Entry 6WQK (electron microscopy, 3.10 A resolution); this record covers chains A and B of the 5 polymer chains in the assembly.

[Chain A (and B)]
Molecule: MCherry fluorescent protein, Heterogeneous nuclear ribonucleoproteins A2/B1 chimera
Organism: Anaplasma marginale
Notes: fragment: low complexity domain; chain B of this document is another copy of the same molecule, construct and numbering; everything in this record applies to it too
UniProt: chimeric construct of X5DSL3, P22626: residues -59 to 176 from X5DSL3 (X5DSL3_ANAMA) positions 1-236 (UniProt number = residue number + 60); residues 181-341 from P22626 positions 193-353 (UniProt number = residue number + 12)
Chain sequence (426 residues; numbered -84 to 341; the number before each row is that of its first residue; numbers below 1 keep their minus sign (Met-84 is residue -84)):
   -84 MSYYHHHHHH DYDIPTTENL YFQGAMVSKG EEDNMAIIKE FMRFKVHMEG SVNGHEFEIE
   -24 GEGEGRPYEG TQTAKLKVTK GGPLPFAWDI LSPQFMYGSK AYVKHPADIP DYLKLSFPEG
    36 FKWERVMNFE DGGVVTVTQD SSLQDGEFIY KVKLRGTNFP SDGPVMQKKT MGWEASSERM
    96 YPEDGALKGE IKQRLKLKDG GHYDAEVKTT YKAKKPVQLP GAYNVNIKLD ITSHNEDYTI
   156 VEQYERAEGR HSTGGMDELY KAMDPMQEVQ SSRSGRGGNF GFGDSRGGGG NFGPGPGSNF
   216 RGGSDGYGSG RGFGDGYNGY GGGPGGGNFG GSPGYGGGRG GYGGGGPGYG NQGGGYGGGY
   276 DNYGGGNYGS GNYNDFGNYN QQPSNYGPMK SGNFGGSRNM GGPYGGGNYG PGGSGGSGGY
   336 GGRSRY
Disordered / not traced: -84 to 262, 320-341
Differences from the reference sequence: expression tag (-84 to -60); linker (177-180)
UniProt features mapped onto this chain:
  - region: Gln296 to Tyr335 (Nuclear targeting sequence)
  - modified residue: Ser189 (Phosphoserine), Arg191 (Asymmetric dimethylarginine), Ser200 (Phosphoserine), Arg201 (Asymmetric dimethylarginine), Ser213 (Phosphoserine), Arg216 (Omega-N-methylarginine), Ser219 (Phosphoserine), Ser224 (Phosphoserine), Arg226 (Omega-N-methylarginine), Ser247 (Phosphoserine), Arg254 (Asymmetric dimethylarginine), Ser312 (Phosphoserine), Arg313 (Omega-N-methylarginine), Tyr319 (Phosphotyrosine), Ser329 (Phosphoserine), Ser332 (Phosphoserine), Tyr335 (Phosphotyrosine), Arg338 (Omega-N-methylarginine)
Reported in the primary citation:
  - contacts within the chain: Tyr275-Tyr283 (pi stacking), Tyr283-Phe309 (pi stacking), Phe291-Pro298 (hydrophobic contact)

[Interface between chain A and chain B]
Residue-residue contacts (131; chain A residue first):
  Gly263(A) - Gly263(B)
  Tyr264(A) - Gly263(B)  hydrogen bond (backbone-backbone)
  Tyr264(A) - Tyr264(B)
  Tyr264(A) - Gly265(B)  hydrogen bond (backbone-backbone)
  Gly265(A) - Gly265(B)
  Asn266(A) - Gly263(B)  hydrogen bond (side chain-backbone)
  Asn266(A) - Tyr264(B)
  Asn266(A) - Gly265(B)  hydrogen bond (side chain-backbone)
  Asn266(A) - Asn266(B)  hydrogen bond (side chain-backbone)
  Gln267(A) - Asn266(B)  hydrogen bond (backbone-backbone)
  Gln267(A) - Gln267(B)  hydrogen bond
  Gln267(A) - Tyr319(B)
  Gly268(A) - Gly268(B)
  Gly268(A) - Gly269(B)  hydrogen bond (backbone-backbone)
  Gly268(A) - Asn314(B)
  Gly269(A) - Gly269(B)
  Gly269(A) - Ser312(B)
  Gly269(A) - Arg313(B)
  Gly269(A) - Asn314(B)
  Gly270(A) - Gly265(B)
  Gly270(A) - Gly270(B)
  Tyr271(A) - Tyr264(B)  hydrophobic
  Tyr271(A) - Gly270(B)  hydrogen bond (backbone-backbone)
  Tyr271(A) - Tyr271(B)  hydrophobic
  Tyr271(A) - Gly272(B)  hydrogen bond (backbone-backbone)
  Gly272(A) - Gly272(B)
  Gly272(A) - Gly311(B)
  Gly272(A) - Ser312(B)
  Gly273(A) - Gly273(B)
  Gly274(A) - Gly273(B)  hydrogen bond (backbone-backbone)
  Gly274(A) - Gly274(B)
  Gly274(A) - Tyr275(B)  hydrogen bond (backbone-backbone)
  Tyr275(A) - Tyr275(B)
  Tyr275(A) - Phe309(B)  hydrophobic
  Tyr275(A) - Gly310(B)
  Tyr275(A) - Gly311(B)
  Asp276(A) - Tyr275(B)  hydrogen bond (backbone-backbone)
  Asp276(A) - Asp276(B)
  Asp276(A) - Asn277(B)  hydrogen bond (backbone-backbone)
  Asn277(A) - Asn277(B)  hydrogen bond
  Tyr278(A) - Asn277(B)  hydrogen bond (backbone-backbone)
  Tyr278(A) - Tyr278(B)  hydrophobic
  Gly279(A) - Asn277(B)
  Gly280(A) - Gly279(B)
  Gly280(A) - Gly280(B)
  Gly281(A) - Gly281(B)
  Asn282(A) - Gly281(B)  hydrogen bond (backbone-backbone)
  Asn282(A) - Asn282(B)  hydrogen bond
  Asn282(A) - Tyr283(B)  hydrogen bond (backbone-backbone)
  Tyr283(A) - Tyr275(B)
  Tyr283(A) - Asn277(B)
  Tyr283(A) - Tyr283(B)
  Tyr283(A) - Phe309(B)  hydrophobic
  Gly284(A) - Tyr283(B)  hydrogen bond (backbone-backbone)
  Gly284(A) - Gly284(B)
  Gly284(A) - Ser285(B)  hydrogen bond (backbone-backbone)
  Gly284(A) - Gly286(B)
  Gly284(A) - Phe309(B)
  Ser285(A) - Ser285(B)
  Ser285(A) - Gly286(B)
  Ser285(A) - Ser306(B)  hydrogen bond (backbone-side chain)
  Ser285(A) - Gly307(B)
  Ser285(A) - Phe309(B)
  Gly286(A) - Gly286(B)
  Asn287(A) - Asn287(B)  hydrogen bond
  Asn287(A) - Met304(B)
  Tyr288(A) - Asn287(B)  hydrogen bond (backbone-backbone)
  Tyr288(A) - Tyr288(B)  hydrophobic
  Tyr288(A) - Asn289(B)  hydrogen bond (backbone-backbone)
  Asn289(A) - Asn289(B)
  Asn289(A) - Met304(B)
  Asp290(A) - Tyr288(B)
  Asp290(A) - Asn289(B)  hydrogen bond (backbone-backbone)
  Asp290(A) - Asp290(B)
  Asp290(A) - Phe291(B)  hydrogen bond (backbone-backbone)
  Phe291(A) - Phe291(B)  hydrophobic
  Gly292(A) - Gly292(B)
  Asn293(A) - Gly292(B)  hydrogen bond (backbone-backbone)
  Asn293(A) - Asn293(B)
  Asn293(A) - Tyr294(B)  hydrogen bond (backbone-backbone)
  Tyr294(A) - Tyr294(B)
  Asn295(A) - Phe291(B)  hydrogen bond (side chain-backbone)
  Asn295(A) - Gly292(B)  hydrogen bond (side chain-backbone)
  Asn295(A) - Asn293(B)
  Asn295(A) - Tyr294(B)  hydrogen bond (side chain-backbone)
  Asn295(A) - Asn295(B)  hydrogen bond (side chain-backbone)
  Gln296(A) - Asn295(B)  hydrogen bond (backbone-backbone)
  Gln296(A) - Gln296(B)
  Gln296(A) - Gln297(B)  hydrogen bond (backbone-backbone)
  Gln296(A) - Pro298(B)
  Gln297(A) - Gln297(B)  hydrogen bond
  Pro298(A) - Pro298(B)
  Ser299(A) - Phe291(B)
  Ser299(A) - Pro298(B)  hydrogen bond (backbone-backbone)
  Ser299(A) - Ser299(B)
  Ser299(A) - Asn300(B)
  Asn300(A) - Asn300(B)  hydrogen bond
  Asn300(A) - Tyr301(B)  hydrogen bond (backbone-backbone)
  Asn300(A) - Met304(B)
  Tyr301(A) - Ser299(B)
  Tyr301(A) - Tyr301(B)  hydrophobic
  Gly302(A) - Gly302(B)
  Pro303(A) - Pro303(B)
  Pro303(A) - Met304(B)  hydrogen bond (backbone-backbone)
  Met304(A) - Met304(B)
  Lys305(A) - Met304(B)  hydrogen bond (backbone-backbone)
  Lys305(A) - Lys305(B)
  Lys305(A) - Ser306(B)  hydrogen bond (backbone-backbone)
  Ser306(A) - Ser306(B)
  Gly307(A) - Ser306(B)  hydrogen bond (backbone-backbone)
  Asn308(A) - Asn308(B)  hydrogen bond
  Asn308(A) - Phe309(B)  hydrogen bond (backbone-backbone)
  Phe309(A) - Phe309(B)  hydrophobic
  Gly310(A) - Phe309(B)  hydrogen bond (backbone-backbone)
  Gly310(A) - Gly311(B)
  Gly311(A) - Gly311(B)
  Gly311(A) - Ser312(B)  hydrogen bond (backbone-backbone)
  Ser312(A) - Ser312(B)
  Arg313(A) - Ser312(B)  hydrogen bond (backbone-backbone)
  Arg313(A) - Arg313(B)
  Arg313(A) - Asn314(B)  hydrogen bond (backbone-backbone)
  Asn314(A) - Asn314(B)  hydrogen bond
  Met315(A) - Asn314(B)  hydrogen bond (backbone-backbone)
  Met315(A) - Met315(B)
  Gly316(A) - Asn314(B)
  Gly316(A) - Gly316(B)
  Gly317(A) - Gly316(B)  hydrogen bond (backbone-backbone)
  Gly317(A) - Gly317(B)
  Pro318(A) - Pro318(B)
  Pro318(A) - Tyr319(B)  hydrogen bond (backbone-backbone)
  Tyr319(A) - Tyr319(B)  hydrophobic

[Overview]
The chain A/chain B interface involves 57 residues from each chain, with 53 hydrogen bonds. Polar pairs
include Asn266(A)-Gly263(B), Asn266(A)-Gly265(B) and Asn266(A)-Asn266(B). From the paper: contacts within the
chain involving Tyr275(A), Tyr283(A) and Phe309(A) among others.
Chain A and chain B are both MCherry fluorescent protein, Heterogeneous nuclear ribonucleoproteins A2/B1
chimera (Anaplasma marginale); the structure, hnRNPA2 Low complexity domain (LCD), was determined by electron
microscopy (same publication as 6WPQ).
